4YMZ - chains A and B; structure by X-ray diffraction, 1.87 A resolution.

Chain A (and B):
Molecule: Triosephosphate isomerase
Source organism: Leptospira interrogans serovar Icterohaemorrhagiae str. RGA
Notes: EC 5.3.1.1; chain B of this document is another copy of the same molecule, construct and numbering; everything in this record applies to it too
Chain sequence (251 residues; each row starts with the number of its first residue):
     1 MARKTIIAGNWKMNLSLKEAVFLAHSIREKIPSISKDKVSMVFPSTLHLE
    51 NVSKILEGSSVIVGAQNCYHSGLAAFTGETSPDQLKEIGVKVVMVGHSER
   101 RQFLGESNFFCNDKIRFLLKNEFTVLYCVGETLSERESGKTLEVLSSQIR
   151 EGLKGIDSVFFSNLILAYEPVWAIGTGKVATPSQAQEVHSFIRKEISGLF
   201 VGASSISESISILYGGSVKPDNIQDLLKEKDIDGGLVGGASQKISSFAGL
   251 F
Not modelled in the structure: 1
Residues lining bound ligands: 1,3-dihydroxyacetonephosphate (13P): Asn10, Lys12, His97, Glu169, Ala173, Ile174, Gly175, Gly216, Ser217, Val218, Leu236, Val237, Gly238, Gly239

Chain A / chain B interface:
Residue-residue contacts (88; chain A residue first):
  Asn10(A) - Thr77(B)  hydrogen bond
  Lys12(A) - Ala75(B)
  Lys12(A) - Thr77(B)
  Met13(A) - Ser71(B)
  Met13(A) - Gly72(B)
  Met13(A) - Leu73(B)
  Met13(A) - Ala74(B)  hydrogen bond (backbone-backbone)
  Met13(A) - Phe76(B)
  Met13(A) - Glu79(B)
  Met13(A) - Thr80(B)
  Met13(A) - Ser81(B)
  Met13(A) - Gln84(B)
  Asn14(A) - Leu73(B)
  Asn14(A) - Ala74(B)  hydrogen bond (backbone-backbone)
  Asn14(A) - Ala75(B)
  Leu15(A) - Leu73(B)
  Leu15(A) - Gln84(B)  hydrogen bond (backbone-side chain)
  Ser16(A) - Leu73(B)
  Ser16(A) - Glu87(B)
  Leu17(A) - Glu50(B)
  Leu17(A) - Glu87(B)  hydrogen bond (backbone-side chain)
  Leu17(A) - Ile88(B)  hydrophobic
  Lys18(A) - Glu87(B)  hydrogen bond (backbone-side chain)
  Ser45(A) - Gln84(B)  hydrogen bond
  Thr46(A) - Leu47(B)
  Leu47(A) - Thr46(B)
  Leu47(A) - Leu49(B)  hydrophobic
  Leu47(A) - Gln84(B)
  Leu47(A) - Ile88(B)  hydrophobic
  His48(A) - Gln84(B)
  Leu49(A) - Leu47(B)  hydrophobic
  Glu50(A) - Leu17(B)
  Glu50(A) - Asn51(B)  hydrogen bond
  Asn51(A) - Glu50(B)  hydrogen bond
  Gln66(A) - Thr77(B)
  Gln66(A) - Gly78(B)  hydrogen bond (side chain-backbone)
  Tyr69(A) - Phe103(B)
  Ser71(A) - Met13(B)
  Gly72(A) - Met13(B)
  Leu73(A) - Met13(B)
  Leu73(A) - Asn14(B)
  Leu73(A) - Leu15(B)
  Leu73(A) - Ser16(B)
  Ala74(A) - Met13(B)  hydrogen bond (backbone-backbone)
  Ala74(A) - Asn14(B)  hydrogen bond (backbone-backbone)
  Ala75(A) - Lys12(B)
  Ala75(A) - Asn14(B)
  Ala75(A) - Glu99(B)
  Phe76(A) - Met13(B)
  Phe76(A) - Glu99(B)
  Phe76(A) - Phe103(B)  hydrophobic
  Thr77(A) - Asn10(B)  hydrogen bond
  Thr77(A) - Lys12(B)
  Thr77(A) - Gln66(B)
  Thr77(A) - Met94(B)
  Thr77(A) - His97(B)  hydrogen bond
  Thr77(A) - Glu99(B)  hydrogen bond
  Thr77(A) - Arg100(B)  hydrogen bond (backbone-side chain)
  Gly78(A) - Gln66(B)  hydrogen bond (backbone-side chain)
  Gly78(A) - Arg100(B)
  Glu79(A) - Met13(B)
  Glu79(A) - Arg100(B)  salt bridge
  Glu79(A) - Leu104(B)
  Thr80(A) - Met13(B)
  Ser81(A) - Met13(B)  hydrogen bond (backbone-side chain)
  Gln84(A) - Met13(B)
  Gln84(A) - Leu15(B)  hydrogen bond (side chain-backbone)
  Gln84(A) - Ser45(B)  hydrogen bond
  Gln84(A) - Leu47(B)
  Gln84(A) - His48(B)
  Glu87(A) - Ser16(B)
  Glu87(A) - Leu17(B)  hydrogen bond (side chain-backbone)
  Glu87(A) - Lys18(B)  hydrogen bond (side chain-backbone)
  Ile88(A) - Leu17(B)  hydrophobic
  Ile88(A) - Leu47(B)  hydrophobic
  Met94(A) - Thr77(B)
  His97(A) - Thr77(B)  hydrogen bond
  Glu99(A) - Ala75(B)
  Glu99(A) - Phe76(B)
  Glu99(A) - Thr77(B)  hydrogen bond
  Arg100(A) - Thr77(B)  hydrogen bond (side chain-backbone)
  Arg100(A) - Gly78(B)
  Arg100(A) - Glu79(B)  salt bridge
  Phe103(A) - Tyr69(B)
  Phe103(A) - Phe76(B)  hydrophobic
  Leu104(A) - Glu79(B)
  Leu104(A) - Phe110(B)  hydrophobic
  Phe110(A) - Leu104(B)  hydrophobic
Interface residues without a listed pair, chain A (41 interface residues in all): Glu19, Asn67, Leu85
Interface residues without a listed pair, chain B (41 interface residues in all): Glu19, Asn67, Leu85

Overview:
Chain A and chain B each contribute 41 residues to their interface, with 25 hydrogen bonds and 2 salt bridges.
Polar pairs include Glu79(A)-Arg100(B), Asn10(A)-Thr77(B) and Leu15(A)-Gln84(B). Ligands of chain A:
1,3-dihydroxyacetonephosphate.
Chain A and chain B are both Triosephosphate isomerase (Leptospira interrogans serovar Icterohaemorrhagiae
str. RGA); the structure, DHAP bound Leptospira Interrogans Triosephosphate Isomerase (LiTIM), was determined
by X-ray diffraction, deposited together with 4X22, 4YWI, 4YXG, 4Z0J and 4Z0S.
